9PAT - chains A and C of the 7 polymer chains in the assembly; structure by electron microscopy, 3.96 A resolution.

[Chain A]
Molecule: 6-deoxyerythronolide-B synthase
From: Amycolatopsis mediterranei
Notes: EC 2.3.1.94
UniProtKB: O54666 (O54666_AMYMD); residues 32-1580 here correspond to UniProt positions 631-2179 (UniProt number = residue number + 599)
Chain sequence (1683 residues; each row starts with the number of its first residue):
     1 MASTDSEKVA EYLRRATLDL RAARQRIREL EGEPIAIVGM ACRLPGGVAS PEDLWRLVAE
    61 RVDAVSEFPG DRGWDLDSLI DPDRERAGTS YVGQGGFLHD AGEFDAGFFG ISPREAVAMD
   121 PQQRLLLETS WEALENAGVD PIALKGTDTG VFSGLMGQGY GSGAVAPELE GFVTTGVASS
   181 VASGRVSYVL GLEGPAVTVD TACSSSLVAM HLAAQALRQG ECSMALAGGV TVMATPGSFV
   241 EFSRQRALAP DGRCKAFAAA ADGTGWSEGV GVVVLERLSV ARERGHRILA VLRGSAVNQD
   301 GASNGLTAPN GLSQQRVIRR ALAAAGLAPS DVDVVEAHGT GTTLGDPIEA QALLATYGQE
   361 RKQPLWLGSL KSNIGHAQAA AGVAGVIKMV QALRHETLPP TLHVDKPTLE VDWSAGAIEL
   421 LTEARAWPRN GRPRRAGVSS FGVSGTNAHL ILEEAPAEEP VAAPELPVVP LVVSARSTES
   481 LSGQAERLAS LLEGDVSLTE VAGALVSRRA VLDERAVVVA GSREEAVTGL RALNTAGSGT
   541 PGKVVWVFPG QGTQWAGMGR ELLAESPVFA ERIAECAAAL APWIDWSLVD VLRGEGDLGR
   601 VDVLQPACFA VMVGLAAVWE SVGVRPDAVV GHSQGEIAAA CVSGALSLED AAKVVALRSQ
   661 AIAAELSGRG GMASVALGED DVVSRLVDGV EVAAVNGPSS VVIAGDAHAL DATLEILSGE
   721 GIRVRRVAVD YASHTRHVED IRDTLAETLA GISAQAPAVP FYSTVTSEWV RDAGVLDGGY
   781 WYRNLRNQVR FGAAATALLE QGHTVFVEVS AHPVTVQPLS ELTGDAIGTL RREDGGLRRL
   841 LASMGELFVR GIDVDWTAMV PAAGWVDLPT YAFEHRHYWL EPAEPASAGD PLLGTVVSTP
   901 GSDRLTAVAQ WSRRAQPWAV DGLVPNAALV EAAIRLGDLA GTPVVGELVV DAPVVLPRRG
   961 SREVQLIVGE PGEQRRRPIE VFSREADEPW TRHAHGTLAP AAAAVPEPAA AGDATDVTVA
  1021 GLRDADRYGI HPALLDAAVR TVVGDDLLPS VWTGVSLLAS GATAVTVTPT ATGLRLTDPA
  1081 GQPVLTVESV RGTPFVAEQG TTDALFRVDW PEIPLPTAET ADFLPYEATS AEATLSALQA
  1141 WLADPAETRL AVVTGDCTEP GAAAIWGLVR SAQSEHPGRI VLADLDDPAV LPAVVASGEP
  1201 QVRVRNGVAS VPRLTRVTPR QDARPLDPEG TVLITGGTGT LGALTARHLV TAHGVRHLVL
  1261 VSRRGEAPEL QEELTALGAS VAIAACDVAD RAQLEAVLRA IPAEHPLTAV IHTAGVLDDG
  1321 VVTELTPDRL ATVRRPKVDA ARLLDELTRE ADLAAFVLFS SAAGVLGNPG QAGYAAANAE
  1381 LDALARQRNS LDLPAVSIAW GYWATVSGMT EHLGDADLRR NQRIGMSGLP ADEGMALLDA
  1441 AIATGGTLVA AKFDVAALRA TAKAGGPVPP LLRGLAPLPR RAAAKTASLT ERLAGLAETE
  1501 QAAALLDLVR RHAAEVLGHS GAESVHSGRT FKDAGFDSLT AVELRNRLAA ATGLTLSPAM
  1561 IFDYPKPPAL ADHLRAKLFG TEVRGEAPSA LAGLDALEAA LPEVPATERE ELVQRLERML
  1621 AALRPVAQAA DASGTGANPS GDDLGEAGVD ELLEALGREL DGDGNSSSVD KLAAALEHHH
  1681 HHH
Unresolved in the structure: 884-889, 1479-1683
Sequence notes: expression tag (1-31, 1581-1683)
From the paper describing this entry:
  - catalytic residues: Cys-203

[Chain C]
Molecule: 6-deoxyerythronolide-B synthase
From: Amycolatopsis mediterranei
Notes: EC 2.3.1.94
UniProtKB: O54666 (O54666_AMYMD); residues 32-1580 here correspond to UniProt positions 631-2179 (UniProt number = residue number + 599)
Chain sequence (1683 residues; row label = number of the first residue in the row):
     1 MASTDSEKVA EYLRRATLDL RAARQRIREL EGEPIAIVGM ACRLPGGVAS PEDLWRLVAE
    61 RVDAVSEFPG DRGWDLDSLI DPDRERAGTS YVGQGGFLHD AGEFDAGFFG ISPREAVAMD
   121 PQQRLLLETS WEALENAGVD PIALKGTDTG VFSGLMGQGY GSGAVAPELE GFVTTGVASS
   181 VASGRVSYVL GLEGPAVTVD TACSSSLVAM HLAAQALRQG ECSMALAGGV TVMATPGSFV
   241 EFSRQRALAP DGRCKAFAAA ADGTGWSEGV GVVVLERLSV ARERGHRILA VLRGSAVNQD
   301 GASNGLTAPN GLSQQRVIRR ALAAAGLAPS DVDVVEAHGT GTTLGDPIEA QALLATYGQE
   361 RKQPLWLGSL KSNIGHAQAA AGVAGVIKMV QALRHETLPP TLHVDKPTLE VDWSAGAIEL
   421 LTEARAWPRN GRPRRAGVSS FGVSGTNAHL ILEEAPAEEP VAAPELPVVP LVVSARSTES
   481 LSGQAERLAS LLEGDVSLTE VAGALVSRRA VLDERAVVVA GSREEAVTGL RALNTAGSGT
   541 PGKVVWVFPG QGTQWAGMGR ELLAESPVFA ERIAECAAAL APWIDWSLVD VLRGEGDLGR
   601 VDVLQPACFA VMVGLAAVWE SVGVRPDAVV GHSQGEIAAA CVSGALSLED AAKVVALRSQ
   661 AIAAELSGRG GMASVALGED DVVSRLVDGV EVAAVNGPSS VVIAGDAHAL DATLEILSGE
   721 GIRVRRVAVD YASHTRHVED IRDTLAETLA GISAQAPAVP FYSTVTSEWV RDAGVLDGGY
   781 WYRNLRNQVR FGAAATALLE QGHTVFVEVS AHPVTVQPLS ELTGDAIGTL RREDGGLRRL
   841 LASMGELFVR GIDVDWTAMV PAAGWVDLPT YAFEHRHYWL EPAEPASAGD PLLGTVVSTP
   901 GSDRLTAVAQ WSRRAQPWAV DGLVPNAALV EAAIRLGDLA GTPVVGELVV DAPVVLPRRG
   961 SREVQLIVGE PGEQRRRPIE VFSREADEPW TRHAHGTLAP AAAAVPEPAA AGDATDVTVA
  1021 GLRDADRYGI HPALLDAAVR TVVGDDLLPS VWTGVSLLAS GATAVTVTPT ATGLRLTDPA
  1081 GQPVLTVESV RGTPFVAEQG TTDALFRVDW PEIPLPTAET ADFLPYEATS AEATLSALQA
  1141 WLADPAETRL AVVTGDCTEP GAAAIWGLVR SAQSEHPGRI VLADLDDPAV LPAVVASGEP
  1201 QVRVRNGVAS VPRLTRVTPR QDARPLDPEG TVLITGGTGT LGALTARHLV TAHGVRHLVL
  1261 VSRRGEAPEL QEELTALGAS VAIAACDVAD RAQLEAVLRA IPAEHPLTAV IHTAGVLDDG
  1321 VVTELTPDRL ATVRRPKVDA ARLLDELTRE ADLAAFVLFS SAAGVLGNPG QAGYAAANAE
  1381 LDALARQRNS LDLPAVSIAW GYWATVSGMT EHLGDADLRR NQRIGMSGLP ADEGMALLDA
  1441 AIATGGTLVA AKFDVAALRA TAKAGGPVPP LLRGLAPLPR RAAAKTASLT ERLAGLAETE
  1501 QAAALLDLVR RHAAEVLGHS GAESVHSGRT FKDAGFDSLT AVELRNRLAA ATGLTLSPAM
  1561 IFDYPKPPAL ADHLRAKLFG TEVRGEAPSA LAGLDALEAA LPEVPATERE ELVQRLERML
  1621 AALRPVAQAA DASGTGANPS GDDLGEAGVD ELLEALGREL DGDGNSSSVD KLAAALEHHH
  1681 HHH
Unresolved in the structure: 1-1501, 1577-1683
Sequence notes: expression tag (1-31, 1581-1683)
Modified / non-standard residues: Ser-1538 (4'-phosphopanthetheine-serine; 4HH)

[Interface between chain A and chain C]
Pairs across the interface - 13 pairs, chain A then chain C:
  Gln-551(A) with Ser-1538(C)
  Gly-552(A) with Ser-1538(C)
  His-812(A) with Ser-1538(C)
  Pro-813(A) with Ser-1538(C)
  Val-814(A) with Ser-1538(C)
  Thr-815(A) with Ser-1538(C)
  Val-816(A) with Ser-1538(C)
  Gln-817(A) with Ser-1538(C); Phe-1562(C)
  Ser-820(A) with Val-1542(C); Pro-1558(C)
  Gly-824(A) with Arg-1545(C), hydrogen bond (backbone-side chain); Pro-1558(C)
Other interface residues (no listed pair), chain A (15 interface residues in all): Asn-534, Thr-535, Thr-553, Pro-818, Glu-821
Other interface residues (no listed pair), chain C (7 interface residues in all): Arg-1547, Ala-1559

[In short]
15 residues of chain A and 7 residues of chain C are in contact, with 1 hydrogen bond. Its one hydrogen-bonded
contact is Gly-824(A)/Arg-1545(C). The paper reports the catalytic residue Cys-203(A).
Chain A is 6-deoxyerythronolide-B synthase and chain C is 6-deoxyerythronolide-B synthase, both from
Amycolatopsis mediterranei; the structure, Antibody (1B2) Bound Rifamycin Synthetase Module 1 in the
Transacylation Mode, was determined by electron microscopy, deposited together with 9PAV and 9PC6.
